PDB entry 1L65 | X-ray diffraction, 1.70 A resolution | chain A

[Chain A]
Name: Lysozyme
Source organism: Enterobacteria phage T4
Notes: EC 3.2.1.17
Reference sequence: P00720 (LYCV_BPT4); residues 1-164 here = UniProt positions 1-164
Sequence (164 residues; each row starts with the number of its first residue):
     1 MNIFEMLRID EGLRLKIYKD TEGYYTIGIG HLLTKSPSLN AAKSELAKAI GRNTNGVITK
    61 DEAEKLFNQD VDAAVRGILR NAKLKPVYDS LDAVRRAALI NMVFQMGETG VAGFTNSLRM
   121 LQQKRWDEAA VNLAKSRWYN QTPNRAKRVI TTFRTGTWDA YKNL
Unresolved in the structure: 163-164
Construct notes: conflict Ala-47 (Asp in P00720), Thr-54 (Cys in P00720), Ala-97 (Cys in P00720)
Swiss-Prot annotation at these positions:
  - active site (Proton donor/acceptor): Glu-11, Asp-20
  - binding site (substrate): Leu-32, Phe-104, Ser-117, Asn-132
  - mutagenesis: Glu-11 (E11A/F/H/M/N: Complete loss of enzymatic activity; E11N: Loss of 84% of enzymatic activity; E11Q: Complete loss of activity), Asp-20 (D20A/N/S/T: Complete loss of enzymatic activity; D20C: Nearly no effet on specific enzymatic activity; D20E/Q: Loss of 99% of enzymatic activity), Thr-26 (T26E: Complete loss of activity at neutral pH; covalently bound substrate; T26H: Facilitates transglycosylation more effectively than hydrolysis; covalently bound substrate), Gly-30 (G30A: Almost complete loss of enzymatic activity; G30F: Almost complete loss of enzymatic activity. The enzyme is destabilized by 1.5 kcal/mol), Ser-117 (S117F: 10-fold decrease in enzymatic activity; S117I: 500-fold decrease in enzymatic activity; S117V: 50-fold decrease in enzymatic activity), Asn-132 (N132I: 5-fold decrease in enzymatic activity; N132M/F: 2-fold decrease in enzymatic activity)

[Overview]
From UniProt: active-site residues Glu-11 and Asp-20, 4 substrate-binding residues and 6 mutagenesis sites.
Chain A is Lysozyme (Enterobacteria phage T4); the structure, Tolerance of T4 lysozyme to multiple xaa (right
arrow) ala substitutions: A polyalanine alpha-helix containing ten ..., was determined by X-ray diffraction
(same publication as 1L64, 1L66, 1L67 and 1L68).
